PDB entry 2V2E | X-ray diffraction, 1.68 A resolution | chain A

[Chain A]
Molecule: Cytochrome C peroxidase
Source organism: Saccharomyces cerevisiae
Notes: EC 1.11.1.5
UniProt: P00431 (CCPR_YEAST); residues 4-294 here correspond to UniProt positions 71-361 (UniProt number = residue number + 67)
Chain sequence (294 residues; each row starts with the number of its first residue):
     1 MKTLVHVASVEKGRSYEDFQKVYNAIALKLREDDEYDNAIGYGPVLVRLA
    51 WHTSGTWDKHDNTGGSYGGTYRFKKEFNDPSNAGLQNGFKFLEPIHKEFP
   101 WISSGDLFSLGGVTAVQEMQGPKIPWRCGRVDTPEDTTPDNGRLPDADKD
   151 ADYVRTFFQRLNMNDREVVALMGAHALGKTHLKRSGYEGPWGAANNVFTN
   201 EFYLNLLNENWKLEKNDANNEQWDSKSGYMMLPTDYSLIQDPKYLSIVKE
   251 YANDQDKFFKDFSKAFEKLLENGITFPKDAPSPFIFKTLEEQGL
Not modelled in the structure: 1-3
Construct notes: engineered mutation A39 (Tyr106 in P00431), R184 (Asn251 in P00431); conflict N210 (Asp277 in P00431)
Ion coordination: heme Fe near H175 (its only coordinating residue here)
Ligand contacts:
  - heme (HEM): D37, P44, V45, V47, R48, W51, P145, D146, A147, V154, F158, L171, M172, A174, H175, L177, G178, K179, T180, H181, R184, S185, Y187, W191, L232, T234, F262, F266
  - 4-(diazenylcarbonyl)pyridine (ISZ): R48, W51, H52, S81, L144, P145, D146, A147, S185
Curated features (UniProtKB/Swiss-Prot):
  - active site: H52 (Proton acceptor), W191 (Tryptophan radical intermediate)
  - binding site (heme b): H175
  - site: R48 (Transition state stabilizer)
  - modified residue: Y153 (Phosphotyrosine)
What the authors report for this chain:
  - binding site for 4-(diazenylcarbonyl)pyridine: R48, W51, H52, P145, S185
  - conformationally variable residues (side-chain flip): R48
  - binding site for 4-(diazenylcarbonyl)pyridine: S81 (proposed by the authors, not directly observed)

[Overview]
Ligands of chain A: heme and 4-(diazenylcarbonyl)pyridine. From UniProt: active-site residues H52 and W191 and
heme b-binding residue H175. From the paper: a binding site for 4-(diazenylcarbonyl)pyridine at R48, W51 and
H52 among others; conformational variability at R48.
Chain A is Cytochrome C peroxidase (Saccharomyces cerevisiae); the structure, Structure of isoniazid (INH)
bound to cytochrome c peroxidase mutant N184R Y36A, was determined by X-ray diffraction, deposited together
with 2V23, 2VCF, 2VCN and 2VCS.
